PDB entry 1YMU | X-ray diffraction, 2.30 A resolution | chains A and B

== Chain A (and B) ==
Protein: CHEY
Organism: Escherichia coli
Notes: chain B of this document is another copy of the same molecule, construct and numbering; everything in this record applies to it too
Reference sequence: P06143 (CHEY_ECOLI); residues 3-129 here correspond to UniProt positions 2-128 (UniProt number = residue number - 1)
Sequence (130 residues; numbered 0 to 129; the number before each row is that of its first residue; numbering starts at 0):
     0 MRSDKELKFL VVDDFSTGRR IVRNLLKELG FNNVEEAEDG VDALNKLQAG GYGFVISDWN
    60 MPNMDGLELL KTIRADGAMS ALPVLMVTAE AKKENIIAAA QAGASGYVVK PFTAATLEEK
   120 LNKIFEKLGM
Disordered / not traced: 0-4
Differences from the reference sequence: engineered mutation Gly17 (Met16 in P06143)

== Interface between chain A and chain B ==
Residue-residue contacts - 19 pairs, chain A then chain B:
  Leu6(A) with Gly76(B)
  Lys7(A) with Gly76(B)
  Gly50(A) with Gly76(B); Ala77(B)
  Gly52(A) with Gly76(B)
  Ala80(A) with Ala80(B)
  Ile95(A) with Met129(B)
  Ala98(A) with Met129(B), hydrophobic
  Ala99(A) with Met129(B), hydrophobic
  Ala103(A) with Gly128(B); Met129(B), hydrogen bond (backbone-backbone)
  Gly105(A) with Met129(B)
  Tyr106(A) with Met129(B), hydrophobic
  Lys126(A) with Lys126(B); Gly128(B)
  Leu127(A) with Ala80(B), hydrophobic; Gly102(B); Leu127(B), hydrophobic
  Gly128(A) with Arg73(B)
Interface residues without a listed pair, chain A (20 interface residues in all): Tyr51, Arg73, Gly76, Ala77, Pro82, Ser104
Interface residues without a listed pair, chain B (14 interface residues in all): Gly50, Tyr51, Ser79, Leu81, Pro82

== In short ==
20 residues of chain A face 14 of chain B across their interface, with 1 hydrogen bond. Its one hydrogen bond,
Ala103(A)-Met129(B), is backbone to backbone.
Both chains are CHEY (Escherichia coli). Entry 1YMU (Signal transduction protein chey mutant with met 17
replaced by gly (M17G)) was determined by X-ray diffraction, deposited together with 1YMV.
